4DV7 - chains A and K of the 21 polymer chains in the assembly; structure by X-ray diffraction, 3.29 A resolution.

# Chain A
Molecule: 16S rRNA
Source organism: Thermus thermophilus
Sequence (1522 nucleotides; row label = number of the first residue in the row; note: 42 numbers in that range are skipped by the numbering (no residue carries them; nothing is unmodelled there); a row labelled like 190A-190L holds insertion residues (190A, then the next letters in order); numbering starts at 0):
     0 UUUGUUGGAG AGUUUGAUCC UGGCUCAGGG UGAACGCUGG CGGCGUGCCU AAGACAUGCA
    60 AGUCGUGCGG G
    73 CCGCGGGGUU UU
    88 ACUCCG
    95 UGGUC
   101 AGCGGCGGAC GGGUGAGUAA CGCGUGGGU
  129A G
   130 ACCUACCCGG AAGAGGGGGA CAACCCGGGG AAACUCGGGC UAAUCCCCCA UGUGGACCCG
   190 C
190A-190L CCCUUGGGGUGU
   191 GUCCAAAGGG CUUU
   216 GCCCGCUUCC GGAUGGGCCC GCGUCCCAUC AGCUAGUUGG UGGGGUAAUG GCCCACCAAG
   276 GCGACGACGG GUAGCCGGUC UGAGAGGAUG GCCGGCCACA GGGGCACUGA GACACGGGCC
   336 CCACUCCUAC GGGAGGCAGC AGUUAGGAAU CUUCCGCAAU GGGCGCAAGC CUGACGGAGC
   396 GACGCCGCUU GGAGGAAGAA GCCCUUCGGG GUGUAAACUC CUGAA
   442 CCCGGGACGA AACCCCCGAC GA
   474 GGGGACUGAC GGUACCGGG
   494 GUAAUAGCGC CGGCCAACUC CGUGCCAGCA GCCGCGGUAA UACGGAGGGC GCGAGCGUUA
   554 CCCGGAUUCA CUGGGCGUAA AGGGCGUGUA GGCGGCCUGG GGCGUCCCAU GUGAAAGACC
   614 ACGGCUCAAC CGUGGGGGAG CGUGGGAUAC GCUCAGGCUA GACGGUGGGA GAGGGUGGUG
   674 GAAUUCCCGG AGUAGCGGUG AAAUGCGCAG AUACCGGGAG GAACGCCGAU GGCGAAGGCA
   734 GCCACCUGGU CCACCCGUGA CGCUGAGGCG CGAAAGCGUG GGGAGCAAAC CGGAUUAGAU
   794 ACCCGGGUAG UCCACGCCCU AAACGAUGCG CGCUAGGUCU CUGGGUCU
   848 CCUGGGGGCC GAAGCUAACG CGUUAAGCGC GCCGCCUGGG GAGUACGGCC GCAAGGCUGA
   908 AACUCAAGGG AAUUGACGGG GGCCCGCACA AGCGGUGGAG CAUGUGGUUU AAUUCGAAGX
   968 AACGCGAAGA ACCUUACCAG GCCUUGACAU GCUAGG
 1003A G
  1004 AACCCGGGUG AAAGCCUGGG GUGCCCC
1030A-1030D GCGA
  1031 GGGGAGCCCU AGCACAGGUG CUGCAUGGCC GUCGUCAGCU CGUGCCGUGA GGUGUUGGGU
  1091 UAAGUCCCGC AACGAGCGCA ACCCCCGCCG UUAGUUGCCA GCGGUUCGGC CGGGCACUCU
  1151 AACGGGACUG CCCGCGAAA
  1171 GCGGGAGGAA GGAGGGGACG ACGUCUGGUC AGCAUGGCCC UUACGGCCUG GGCGACACAC
  1231 GUGCUACAAU GCCCACUACA AAGCGAUGCC ACCCGGCAAC GGGGAGCUAA UCGCAAAAAG
  1291 GUGGGCCCAG UUCGGAUUGG GGUCUGCAAC CCGACCCCAU GAAGCCGGAA UCGCUAGUAA
  1351 UCGCGGAUCA G
 1361A C
  1362 CAUGCCGCGG UGAAUACGUU CCCGGGCCUU GUACACACXG CCXGUXACGC CAUGGGAGCG
  1422 GGCUCUACCC GAAGUCGCCG GG
  1446 AGCCUACGGG
  1459 CAGGCGCCGA GGGUAGGGCC CGUGACUGGG GCGAAGUCGU AACAAGGUAG CUGUACCGGA
  1519 AGGUGCGGCU GGAUCCACUC CUUUCU
Disordered / not traced: 0-4, 1534-1538
Sequence notes: engineered mutation G915 (A1538 in M26923.1); conflict C1534 (A2157 in M26923.1), A1535 (C2158 in M26923.1)
Modified / non-standard residues: PSU (pseudouridine-5'-monophosphate) at position 516, 7MG (7N-methyl-8-hydroguanosine-5'-monophosphate) at position 527, M2G (N2-dimethylguanosine-5'-monophosphate) at position 966, 5MC (5-methylcytidine-5'-monophosphate) at position 967, 2MG (2N-methylguanosine-5'-monophosphate) at position 1207, 5MC (5-methylcytidine-5'-monophosphate) at position 1400, 4OC (4n,o2'-methylcytidine-5'-monophosphate) at position 1402, 5MC (5-methylcytidine-5'-monophosphate) at position 1404, 5MC (5-methylcytidine-5'-monophosphate) at position 1407, UR3 (3-methyluridine-5'-monophoshate) at position 1498, MA6 (6N-dimethyladenosine-5'-monophoshate) at position 1518, MA6 (6N-dimethyladenosine-5'-monophoshate) at position 1519, PSU (pseudouridine-5'-monophosphate) at position 1540, PSU (pseudouridine-5'-monophosphate) at position 1541
Metal / ion sites: Mg2+ site 1 near U5 (its only coordinating residue here); Mg2+ site 2: U12, G21; Mg2+ site 3 near G21 (its only coordinating residue here); Mg2+ site 4: C48, G115; Mg2+ site 5 near A53 (its only coordinating residue here); Mg2+ site 6: A59, U387; Mg2+ site 7: U62, G105; Mg2+ site 8: G97, U98; Mg2+ site 9 near G107 (its only coordinating residue here); Mg2+ site 10 near A109 (its only coordinating residue here); Mg2+ site 11 near G111 (its only coordinating residue here); Mg2+ site 12 near G115 (its only coordinating residue here); 103 more Mg2+ sites not listed
Residues lining bound ligands: streptomycin (SRY): U12, U14, C526, 7MG_527, C912, A913, A914, G915, C1490, G1491

# Chain K
Name: ribosomal protein S11
Source organism: Thermus thermophilus
UniProt: P80376 (RS11_THET8); residues 1-129 here = UniProt positions 1-129
Amino-acid sequence (129 residues; each row starts with the number of its first residue):
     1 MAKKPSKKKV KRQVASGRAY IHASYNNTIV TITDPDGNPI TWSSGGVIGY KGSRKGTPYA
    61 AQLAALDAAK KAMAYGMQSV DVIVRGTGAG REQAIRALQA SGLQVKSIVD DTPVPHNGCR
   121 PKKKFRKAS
Disordered / not traced: 1-10, 127-129
Metal / ion sites: Mg2+: Asn26 (shared with G691(A), U692(A) of chain A)

# Chain A / chain K interface
Pairs across the interface (75; chain A residue first):
  G674(A) - His116(K)  base contact
  A675(A) - Val114(K)  hydrogen bond to the sugar
  A675(A) - Pro115(K)  base contact
  A675(A) - His116(K)  hydrogen bond to the base
  A675(A) - Gly118(K)  base contact
  A676(A) - Pro113(K)  sugar contact
  A676(A) - Val114(K)  sugar contact
  A676(A) - Pro115(K)  sugar contact
  A676(A) - Cys119(K)  base contact
  U677(A) - Cys119(K)  hydrogen bond to the base
  G683(A) - Asn38(K)  hydrogen bond to the base
  G683(A) - Pro39(K)  base contact
  A684(A) - Arg12(K)  hydrogen bond to the phosphate
  A684(A) - Asn38(K)  sugar contact
  A684(A) - Pro39(K)  hydrogen bond to the sugar
  G685(A) - Arg12(K)  salt bridge to the phosphate
  G685(A) - Pro39(K)  sugar contact
  G685(A) - Ile40(K)  phosphate contact
  G685(A) - Trp42(K)  sugar contact
  U686(A) - Trp42(K)  base contact
  A687(A) - Trp42(K)  sugar contact
  A687(A) - Lys71(K)  salt bridge to the phosphate
  G688(A) - Trp42(K)  sugar contact
  G688(A) - Ser44(K)  hydrogen bond to the phosphate
  G688(A) - Gly46(K)  sugar contact
  G688(A) - Val47(K)  sugar contact
  C689(A) - Asn27(K)  hydrogen bond to the phosphate
  C689(A) - Ser44(K)  hydrogen bond to the phosphate
  C689(A) - Gly45(K)  phosphate contact
  C689(A) - Gly46(K)  hydrogen bond to the phosphate
  C689(A) - Val47(K)  phosphate contact
  C689(A) - Lys55(K)  salt bridge to the phosphate
  G690(A) - Asn27(K)  hydrogen bond to the phosphate
  G690(A) - Lys55(K)  base contact
  G691(A) - Asn26(K)  hydrogen bond to the phosphate
  G691(A) - Lys51(K)  base contact
  G691(A) - Gly52(K)  base contact
  G691(A) - Lys55(K)  base contact
  U692(A) - Asn26(K)  hydrogen bond to the phosphate
  U692(A) - Gly52(K)  base contact
  U692(A) - Ser53(K)  hydrogen bond to the base
  U692(A) - Lys124(K)  salt bridge to the phosphate
  A694(A) - Ser53(K)  hydrogen bond to the phosphate
  A695(A) - Gly52(K)  phosphate contact
  A695(A) - Ser53(K)  hydrogen bond to the phosphate
  A704(A) - Trp42(K)  base contact
  U705(A) - Trp42(K)  base contact
  A706(A) - His22(K)  phosphate contact
  A706(A) - Ile29(K)  sugar contact
  A706(A) - Thr31(K)  hydrogen bond to the sugar
  C707(A) - Tyr20(K)  phosphate contact
  C707(A) - Gly37(K)  hydrogen bond to the sugar
  C707(A) - Pro39(K)  base contact
  C707(A) - Arg85(K)  salt bridge to the phosphate
  C708(A) - Tyr20(K)  sugar contact
  C708(A) - Asp36(K)  hydrogen bond to the sugar
  C708(A) - Gly37(K)  sugar contact
  C708(A) - Arg85(K)  salt bridge to the phosphate
  G714(A) - Cys119(K)  base contact
  A715(A) - Gly118(K)  base contact
  A716(A) - Asn117(K)  hydrogen bond to the sugar
  A716(A) - Gly118(K)  sugar contact
  C717(A) - His116(K)  phosphate contact
  G718(A) - His116(K)  stacking on the base
  G718(A) - Asn117(K)  sugar contact
  G778(A) - Cys119(K)  sugar contact
  G778(A) - Arg120(K)  hydrogen bond to the sugar
  C779(A) - Arg120(K)  sugar contact
  C779(A) - Pro121(K)  sugar contact
  C779(A) - Lys122(K)  phosphate contact
  A780(A) - Lys123(K)  hydrogen bond to the phosphate
  C797(A) - Lys124(K)  salt bridge to the phosphate
  G1523(A) - Lys123(K)  salt bridge to the phosphate
  C1524(A) - Arg120(K)  salt bridge to the phosphate
  G1525(A) - Arg120(K)  salt bridge to the phosphate
Interface residues without a listed pair, chain A (37 interface residues in all): A777, C796, G798, U1522
Interface residues without a listed pair, chain K (40 interface residues in all): Arg18, Ser24, Thr33, Tyr75, Arg126

# In short
37 residues of chain A face 40 of chain K across their interface; the contacts include 22 hydrogen bonds, 10
salt bridges and 1 aromatic stacking contact. Among the polar pairs are A675(A)-His116(K), U677(A)-Cys119(K)
and G683(A)-Asn38(K). Bound to chain A: streptomycin.
Chain A is 16S rRNA and chain K is ribosomal protein S11, both from Thermus thermophilus; the structure,
Crystal structure of the Thermus thermophilus 30S ribosomal subunit with a 16S rRNA mutation, A915G, bound
..., was determined by X-ray diffraction.
